Entry 7YLB (X-ray diffraction, 2.41 A resolution); this record covers chains C and D of the 3 polymer chains in the assembly.

[Chain C (and D)]
Name: Nucleoprotein
From: Severe acute respiratory syndrome coronavirus 2
Notes: fragment: ctd; chain D of this document is another copy of the same molecule, construct and numbering; everything in this record applies to it too
Reference sequence: P0DTC9 (NCAP_SARS2); residues 247-364 here = UniProt positions 247-364
Sequence (122 residues; each row starts with the number of its first residue):
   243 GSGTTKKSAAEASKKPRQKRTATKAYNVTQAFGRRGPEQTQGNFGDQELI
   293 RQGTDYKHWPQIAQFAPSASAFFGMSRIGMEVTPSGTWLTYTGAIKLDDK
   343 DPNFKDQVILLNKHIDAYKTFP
Disordered / not traced: 243-255, 364 (chain D: 243-250)
Differences from the reference sequence: expression tag (243-246)

[Interface between chain C and chain D]
Pairs across the interface (129; chain C residue first):
  Gln260(C) - Gln306(D)  hydrogen bond (side chain-backbone)
  Gln260(C) - Phe307(D)
  Gln260(C) - Ala308(D)
  Gln260(C) - Pro309(D)
  Gln260(C) - Ser310(D)  hydrogen bond (backbone-backbone)
  Gln260(C) - Ala313(D)
  Gln260(C) - Met317(D)
  Gln260(C) - Ile337(D)
  Lys261(C) - Ala305(D)  hydrogen bond (side chain-backbone)
  Lys261(C) - Gln306(D)
  Lys261(C) - Ala308(D)  hydrogen bond (side chain-backbone)
  Arg262(C) - Ser310(D)  hydrogen bond (backbone-side chain)
  Arg262(C) - Ser312(D)
  Arg262(C) - Ala313(D)
  Thr263(C) - Ser312(D)
  Ala264(C) - Ser312(D)  hydrogen bond (backbone-side chain)
  Phe274(C) - Ser312(D)
  Phe274(C) - Ala313(D)  hydrophobic
  Phe274(C) - Gly316(D)
  Arg277(C) - Gly316(D)  hydrogen bond (side chain-backbone)
  Gly278(C) - Arg319(D)  hydrogen bond (backbone-side chain)
  Pro279(C) - Arg319(D)
  Glu280(C) - Arg319(D)  hydrogen bond (backbone-side chain)
  Gln281(C) - Arg319(D)
  Gln283(C) - Met317(D)
  Gln283(C) - Arg319(D)  hydrogen bond (backbone-side chain)
  Gly284(C) - Gly316(D)
  Gly284(C) - Met317(D)
  Gly284(C) - Ser318(D)
  Asn285(C) - Ser318(D)
  Asn285(C) - Arg319(D)
  Asn285(C) - Ile320(D)  hydrogen bond (side chain-backbone)
  Phe286(C) - Phe315(D)
  Phe286(C) - Ile320(D)  hydrophobic
  Trp301(C) - Ala311(D)
  Trp301(C) - Ser312(D)
  Ile304(C) - Phe315(D)
  Ala305(C) - Lys261(D)  hydrogen bond (backbone-side chain)
  Gln306(C) - Gln260(D)  hydrogen bond (backbone-side chain)
  Gln306(C) - Lys261(D)
  Phe307(C) - Gln260(D)
  Phe307(C) - Leu331(D)  hydrophobic
  Ala308(C) - Lys261(D)  hydrogen bond (backbone-side chain)
  Ala308(C) - Ala311(D)  hydrophobic
  Ala308(C) - Phe315(D)  hydrophobic
  Pro309(C) - Gln260(D)
  Pro309(C) - Phe314(D)
  Ser310(C) - Gln260(D)  hydrogen bond (backbone-backbone)
  Ser310(C) - Arg262(D)  hydrogen bond (side chain-backbone)
  Ala311(C) - Trp301(D)
  Ala311(C) - Ala308(D)  hydrophobic
  Ser312(C) - Arg262(D)
  Ser312(C) - Thr263(D)
  Ser312(C) - Ala264(D)  hydrogen bond (side chain-backbone)
  Ser312(C) - Phe274(D)
  Ser312(C) - Thr296(D)
  Ser312(C) - Trp301(D)
  Ala313(C) - Arg259(D)
  Ala313(C) - Gln260(D)
  Ala313(C) - Arg262(D)
  Ala313(C) - Phe274(D)  hydrophobic
  Phe314(C) - Phe307(D)
  Phe314(C) - Ala308(D)  hydrophobic
  Phe314(C) - Pro309(D)
  Phe315(C) - Phe286(D)
  Phe315(C) - Trp301(D)  hydrophobic
  Phe315(C) - Ile304(D)
  Phe315(C) - Ala308(D)
  Gly316(C) - Phe274(D)
  Gly316(C) - Arg277(D)  hydrogen bond (backbone-side chain)
  Gly316(C) - Gly284(D)
  Met317(C) - Arg259(D)
  Met317(C) - Phe274(D)  hydrophobic
  Met317(C) - Gln283(D)
  Met317(C) - Gly284(D)  hydrogen bond (backbone-backbone)
  Met317(C) - Tyr333(D)
  Ser318(C) - Gly284(D)
  Ser318(C) - Asn285(D)  hydrogen bond (backbone-backbone)
  Ser318(C) - Tyr333(D)  hydrogen bond
  Arg319(C) - Gly278(D)  hydrogen bond (side chain-backbone)
  Arg319(C) - Pro279(D)
  Arg319(C) - Glu280(D)  hydrogen bond (side chain-backbone)
  Arg319(C) - Gln281(D)
  Arg319(C) - Gln283(D)  hydrogen bond (side chain-backbone)
  Arg319(C) - Asn285(D)
  Ile320(C) - Asn285(D)  hydrogen bond (backbone-side chain)
  Ile320(C) - Phe286(D)  hydrophobic
  Ile320(C) - Ile357(D)
  Met322(C) - Leu353(D)  hydrophobic
  Met322(C) - Asn354(D)
  Thr329(C) - Ile337(D)
  Thr329(C) - Lys338(D)
  Thr329(C) - Leu339(D)  hydrogen bond (backbone-backbone)
  Thr329(C) - Phe346(D)
  Trp330(C) - Ala336(D)  hydrophobic
  Trp330(C) - Ile337(D)
  Trp330(C) - Lys338(D)
  Leu331(C) - Phe307(D)  hydrophobic
  Leu331(C) - Ala336(D)
  Leu331(C) - Ile337(D)  hydrogen bond (backbone-backbone)
  Thr332(C) - Gly335(D)
  Tyr333(C) - Met317(D)
  Tyr333(C) - Ser318(D)  hydrogen bond
  Tyr333(C) - Tyr333(D)  hydrophobic
  Tyr333(C) - Thr334(D)
  Tyr333(C) - Gly335(D)  hydrogen bond (backbone-backbone)
  Tyr333(C) - Ala336(D)
  Tyr333(C) - Ile337(D)  hydrophobic
  Thr334(C) - Tyr333(D)
  Thr334(C) - Thr334(D)
  Gly335(C) - Thr332(D)
  Gly335(C) - Tyr333(D)  hydrogen bond (backbone-backbone)
  Ala336(C) - Trp330(D)  hydrophobic
  Ala336(C) - Leu331(D)
  Ala336(C) - Thr332(D)
  Ala336(C) - Tyr333(D)
  Ile337(C) - Gln260(D)
  Ile337(C) - Trp330(D)
  Ile337(C) - Leu331(D)  hydrogen bond (backbone-backbone)
  Ile337(C) - Tyr333(D)  hydrophobic
  Lys338(C) - Ser327(D)
  Lys338(C) - Thr329(D)
  Lys338(C) - Trp330(D)
  Leu339(C) - Thr329(D)  hydrogen bond (backbone-backbone)
  Phe346(C) - Thr329(D)
  Leu353(C) - Met322(D)  hydrophobic
  Asn354(C) - Met322(D)
  Ile357(C) - Ile320(D)
  Ile357(C) - Met322(D)  hydrophobic
Interface residues without a listed pair, chain C (57 interface residues in all): Arg259, Thr296, Gly321, Ser327, Gly328, Asp341, Val350, Asp358
Interface residues without a listed pair, chain D (57 interface residues in all): Val270, Gly321, Gly328, Asp341, Val350

[Overview]
Chain C and chain D each contribute 57 residues to their interface; the contacts include 32 hydrogen bonds.
Polar contacts include Gln260(C)-Gln306(D), Lys261(C)-Ala305(D) and Lys261(C)-Ala308(D).
Chain C and chain D are both Nucleoprotein (Severe acute respiratory syndrome coronavirus 2); the structure,
Two monobodies recognizing the conserved epitopes of SARS-CoV-2 N antigen applicable to the broad COVID-19
diagnosis, was determined by X-ray diffraction.
